PDB entry 8SPU | electron microscopy, 2.80 A resolution | chains I and D of the 13 polymer chains in the assembly

Chain I:
Molecule: 168-nt DNA strand
Sequence (168 nucleotides; row label = number of the first residue in the row):
     1 ATCAGCAGGG AGAAGGAGCG CCTCCCCATG TGGGACCTGG AGAAACAGAG GGTGGAGGGA
    61 GCATAGAGAG TCTGTTCTAA GCTGCAAAGC AAAGGCCTGG CGACCTAGGA GACCATGGAG
   121 TTCCAGAAAG TGATAGTTAT GCAGAGCGAA TGGAGGGAAT CAGCACGC
Not modelled in the structure: 1-16, 166-168

Chain D:
Protein: Histone H2B type 2-E
Organism: Homo sapiens
UniProtKB: Q16778 (H2B2E_HUMAN); residue numbers follow UniProt; this construct covers 1-126
Sequence (126 residues; row label = number of the first residue in the row):
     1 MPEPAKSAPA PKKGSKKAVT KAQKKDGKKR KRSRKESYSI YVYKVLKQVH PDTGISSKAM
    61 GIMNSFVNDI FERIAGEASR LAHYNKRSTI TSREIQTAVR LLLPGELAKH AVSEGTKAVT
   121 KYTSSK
Not modelled in the structure: 1-31
Curated features (UniProtKB/Swiss-Prot):
  - modified residue: Pro2 (N-acetylproline), Glu3 (ADP-ribosyl glutamic acid), Lys6 (N6-(2-hydroxyisobutyryl)lysine), Ser7 (ADP-ribosylserine), Lys12 (N6-(beta-hydroxybutyryl)lysine), Lys13 (N6-(2-hydroxyisobutyryl)lysine), Ser15 (Phosphoserine), Lys16 (N6-acetyllysine), Lys17 (N6-(beta-hydroxybutyryl)lysine), Lys21 (N6-(2-hydroxyisobutyryl)lysine), Lys24 (N6-(2-hydroxyisobutyryl)lysine), Lys25 (N6-(2-hydroxyisobutyryl)lysine), Lys35 (N6-(2-hydroxyisobutyryl)lysine), Glu36 (PolyADP-ribosyl glutamic acid), Ser37 (Phosphoserine), Lys44 (N6-(2-hydroxyisobutyryl)lysine), Lys47 (N6-(2-hydroxyisobutyryl)lysine), Lys58 (N6,N6-dimethyllysine), Arg80 (Dimethylated arginine), Lys86 (N6,N6,N6-trimethyllysine) and 6 more in UniProt
  - glycosylation: Ser113 (O-linked (GlcNAc) serine)
  - cross-link (Glycyl lysine isopeptide (Lys-Gly)): Lys6 (interchain with G-Cter in SUMO2), Lys21 (interchain with G-Cter in SUMO2), Lys35 (interchain with G-Cter in ubiquitin), Lys121 (interchain with G-Cter in ubiquitin)

How chain I and chain D interact:
Pairs across the interface (14; chain I residue first):
  DT38(I) with Ile55(D), sugar contact; Ser56(D), phosphate contact; Ser57(D), hydrogen bond to the phosphate; Lys58(D), salt bridge to the phosphate
  DG39(I) with Tyr43(D), hydrogen bond to the phosphate; Gly54(D), phosphate contact; Ile55(D), phosphate contact
  DA44(I) with Arg34(D), base contact
  DG57(I) with Ser88(D), sugar contact
  DG58(I) with Arg87(D), phosphate contact; Ser88(D), hydrogen bond to the phosphate; Thr89(D), hydrogen bond to the phosphate
  DG59(I) with Arg87(D), salt bridge to the phosphate
  DT122(I) with Ser33(D), phosphate contact
Interface residues without a listed pair, chain I (9 interface residues in all): DA45, DC46
Interface residues without a listed pair, chain D (12 interface residues in all): Lys86

In short:
9 residues of chain I face 12 of chain D across their interface, with 4 hydrogen bonds and 2 salt bridges.
Polar contacts include DT38(I)-Ser57(D), DG39(I)-Tyr43(D) and DG58(I)-Ser88(D).
Here chain I is a 168-nt DNA strand and chain D is Histone H2B type 2-E (Homo sapiens). Entry 8SPU (Structure
of ESRRB nucleosome bound OCT4 at site c) was determined by electron microscopy together with 7U0G, 7U0I,
7U0J, 8DK5 and 8SPS from the same study.
